3M91 - chains A and C of the 4 polymer chains in the assembly; structure by X-ray diffraction, 1.80 A resolution.

Chain A (and C):
Name: Proteasome-associated ATPase
From: Mycobacterium tuberculosis
Notes: fragment: Coil coil domain (UNP residues:46-96); chain C of this document is another copy of the same molecule, construct and numbering; everything in this record applies to it too
UniProtKB: P63345 (MPA_MYCTU); numbering as in UniProt (aligned over 46-96)
Chain sequence (51 residues; row label = number of the first residue in the row):
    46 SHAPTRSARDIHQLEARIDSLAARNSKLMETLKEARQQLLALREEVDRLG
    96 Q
Not modelled in the structure: 46-51
What the authors report for this chain:
  - self-association interface (contacts with another copy of this molecule); pairs are residue here / residue on that copy: Asn70-Asn70 (hydrogen bond)
  - contacts within the chain: Glu90-Arg93 (hydrogen bond)

How chain A and chain C interact:
Pairs across the interface (38; chain A residue first):
  Ser52(A) with Ser52(C), hydrogen bond
  Ile56(A) with Ile56(C), hydrophobic; Leu59(C), hydrophobic
  Leu59(A) with Ile56(C), hydrophobic; Leu59(C), hydrophobic; Ile63(C)
  Arg62(A) with Ile63(C)
  Ile63(A) with Leu59(C); Arg62(C); Ile63(C), hydrophobic; Leu66(C)
  Leu66(A) with Ile63(C); Leu66(C), hydrophobic; Asn70(C)
  Arg69(A) with Asn70(C)
  Asn70(A) with Leu66(C); Arg69(C); Asn70(C), hydrogen bond; Leu73(C)
  Leu73(A) with Asn70(C); Leu73(C), hydrophobic; Leu77(C), hydrophobic
  Thr76(A) with Leu77(C)
  Leu77(A) with Leu73(C), hydrophobic; Thr76(C); Leu77(C), hydrophobic
  Ala80(A) with Ala80(C), hydrophobic
  Gln83(A) with Leu84(C)
  Leu84(A) with Gln83(C); Leu84(C), hydrophobic; Leu87(C), hydrophobic
  Leu87(A) with Leu84(C), hydrophobic; Leu87(C), hydrophobic
  Val91(A) with Glu90(C); Val91(C), hydrophobic; Leu94(C)
  Leu94(A) with Val91(C); Leu94(C), hydrophobic
Other interface residues (no listed pair), chain A (24 interface residues in all): Asp55, Glu60, Ala67, Met74, Arg88, Glu90, Gly95
Other interface residues (no listed pair), chain C (24 interface residues in all): Asp55, Glu60, Ala67, Met74, Arg88, Gly95

In short:
The chain A/chain C interface involves 24 residues from each chain; the contacts include 2 hydrogen bonds.
Polar pairs include Ser52(A)-Ser52(C) and Asn70(A)-Asn70(C). From the paper: a self-association interface
involving Asn70(A); contacts within the chain involving Arg93(A) and Glu90(A).
Both chains are Proteasome-associated ATPase (Mycobacterium tuberculosis). Entry 3M91 (Crystal structure of
the prokaryotic ubiquitin-like protein (Pup) complexed with the amino terminal coiled coil of ...) was
determined by X-ray diffraction (same publication as 3M9B, 3M9D and 3M9H).
